PDB entry 7Z1L | electron microscopy, 2.80 A resolution | chains M and N of the 20 polymer chains in the assembly

Chain M:
Name: DNA-directed RNA polymerase III subunit RPC5
Source organism: Saccharomyces cerevisiae W303
UniProtKB: P36121 (RPC5_YEAST); numbering as in UniProt (aligned over 1-282)
Sequence (282 residues; row label = number of the first residue in the row):
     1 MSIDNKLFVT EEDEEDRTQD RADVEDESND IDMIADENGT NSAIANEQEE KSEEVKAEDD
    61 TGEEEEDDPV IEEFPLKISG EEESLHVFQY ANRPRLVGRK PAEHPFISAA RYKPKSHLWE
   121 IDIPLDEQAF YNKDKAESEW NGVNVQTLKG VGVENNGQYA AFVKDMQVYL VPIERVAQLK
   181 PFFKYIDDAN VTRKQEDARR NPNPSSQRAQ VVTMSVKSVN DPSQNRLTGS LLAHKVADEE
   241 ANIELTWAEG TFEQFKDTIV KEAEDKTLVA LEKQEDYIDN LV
Unresolved in the structure: 1-67, 204-222
UniProt features mapped onto this chain:
  - modified residue: T61 (Phosphothreonine)

Chain N:
Name: DNA-directed RNA polymerase III subunit RPC4
Source organism: Saccharomyces cerevisiae W303
UniProtKB: P25441 (RPC4_YEAST); residue numbers follow UniProt; this construct covers 1-422
Sequence (422 residues; each row starts with the number of its first residue):
     1 MSSNKGNGRL PSLKDSSSNG GGSAKPSLKF KPKAVARKSK EEREAAASKV KLEEESKRGN
    61 DKKHFNNKNK RVTGAGGQQR RMAKYLNNTH VISSGPLAAG NFVSEKGDLR RGFIKSEGSG
   121 SSLVQKGLET IDNGAESSEN EAEDDDNEGV ASKSKKKFNM GKEFEARNLI EDEDDGESEK
   181 SSDVDMDDEE WRSKRIEQLF PVRPVRVRHE DVETVKREIQ EALSEKPTRE PTPSVKTEPV
   241 GTGLQSYLEE RERQVNEKLA DLGLEKEFQS VDGKEAAAEL ELLNADHQHI LRKLKKMNNK
   301 PERFMVFQLP TRLPAFERPA VKEEKEDMET QASDPSKKKK NIKKKDTKDA LSTRELAGKV
   361 GSIRVHKSGK LSVKIGNVVM DIGKGAETTF LQDVIALSIA DDASSAELLG RVDGKIVVTP
   421 QI
Unresolved in the structure: 1-194, 228-272, 320-349
UniProt features mapped onto this chain:
  - motif: K25 to K29 (Nuclear localization signal)
  - modified residue: S137 (Phosphoserine), S138 (Phosphoserine), S178 (Phosphoserine), S182 (Phosphoserine), S224 (Phosphoserine), T228 (Phosphothreonine), T232 (Phosphothreonine)

How chain M and chain N interact:
Residue-residue contacts (154):
  D68(M) - H366(N)
  D68(M) - K367(N)
  P69(M) - H366(N)
  P69(M) - K367(N)  hydrogen bond (backbone-side chain)
  V70(M) - R364(N)
  V70(M) - V365(N)
  I71(M) - V365(N)  hydrogen bond (backbone-backbone)
  I71(M) - K367(N)
  E72(M) - R364(N)
  E72(M) - V365(N)  hydrogen bond (backbone-backbone)
  E73(M) - S362(N)
  E73(M) - I363(N)
  E73(M) - R364(N)
  F74(M) - L291(N)  hydrophobic
  F74(M) - S362(N)
  F74(M) - I363(N)  hydrogen bond (backbone-backbone)
  P75(M) - K359(N)
  P75(M) - G361(N)
  P75(M) - S362(N)
  L76(M) - F307(N)  hydrophobic
  L76(M) - K359(N)
  L76(M) - V360(N)  hydrogen bond (backbone-backbone)
  L76(M) - G361(N)  hydrogen bond (backbone-backbone)
  L76(M) - I363(N)  hydrophobic
  L76(M) - I375(N)  hydrophobic
  K77(M) - G358(N)
  K77(M) - K359(N)
  I78(M) - L356(N)
  I78(M) - A357(N)
  I78(M) - G358(N)  hydrogen bond (backbone-backbone)
  I78(M) - V360(N)  hydrophobic
  E81(M) - R354(N)
  E81(M) - L356(N)
  E81(M) - A357(N)
  E83(M) - L397(N)
  S84(M) - L397(N)  hydrogen bond (side chain-backbone)
  L85(M) - V394(N)  hydrophobic
  L85(M) - I395(N)
  L85(M) - A396(N)
  L85(M) - L409(N)  hydrophobic
  H86(M) - V394(N)
  H86(M) - I395(N)  hydrogen bond (backbone-backbone)
  H86(M) - L397(N)
  V87(M) - D393(N)
  V87(M) - V394(N)  hydrophobic
  F88(M) - Q392(N)
  F88(M) - D393(N)  hydrogen bond (backbone-backbone)
  F88(M) - I395(N)  hydrophobic
  Q89(M) - F390(N)
  Q89(M) - L391(N)
  Q89(M) - Q392(N)  hydrogen bond
  Y90(M) - F390(N)
  Y90(M) - L391(N)  hydrogen bond (backbone-backbone)
  Y90(M) - D393(N)  hydrogen bond
  R93(M) - Q198(N)
  R93(M) - F390(N)
  R93(M) - L391(N)  hydrogen bond (backbone-backbone)
  P94(M) - T389(N)
  P94(M) - L391(N)
  R95(M) - L223(N)
  R95(M) - T388(N)
  R95(M) - T389(N)  hydrogen bond (backbone-backbone)
  R95(M) - F390(N)
  R95(M) - L391(N)
  R95(M) - D413(N)  salt bridge
  L96(M) - L223(N)
  L96(M) - E225(N)
  R99(M) - E225(N)  salt bridge
  H104(M) - D393(N)  salt bridge
  H104(M) - L408(N)
  H104(M) - R411(N)
  P105(M) - L391(N)
  Y112(M) - L397(N)  hydrophobic
  Y112(M) - I399(N)  hydrophobic
  W119(M) - L397(N)  hydrophobic
  W119(M) - A406(N)  hydrophobic
  F130(M) - L199(N)  hydrophobic
  N156(M) - T311(N)
  G157(M) - F307(N)
  G157(M) - Q308(N)
  G157(M) - L309(N)  hydrogen bond (backbone-backbone)
  Q158(M) - V306(N)
  Q158(M) - F307(N)
  Q158(M) - Q308(N)
  Q158(M) - K415(N)  hydrogen bond
  Y159(M) - M305(N)
  Y159(M) - V306(N)
  Y159(M) - F307(N)  hydrogen bond (backbone-backbone)
  Y159(M) - L309(N)  hydrophobic
  Y159(M) - L313(N)
  A160(M) - F304(N)  hydrophobic
  A160(M) - M305(N)
  A161(M) - F304(N)
  A161(M) - M305(N)  hydrogen bond (backbone-backbone)
  A161(M) - F307(N)  hydrophobic
  F162(M) - R303(N)
  V163(M) - L294(N)  hydrophobic
  V163(M) - M297(N)  hydrophobic
  V163(M) - N298(N)
  V163(M) - N299(N)  hydrogen bond (backbone-backbone)
  K164(M) - N298(N)
  K164(M) - N299(N)
  D165(M) - N298(N)  hydrogen bond (backbone-side chain)
  D165(M) - N299(N)  hydrogen bond
  M166(M) - L294(N)
  M166(M) - N298(N)
  V168(M) - F307(N)  hydrophobic
  L170(M) - F307(N)  hydrophobic
  L170(M) - L309(N)  hydrophobic
  L245(M) - L397(N)  hydrophobic
  L245(M) - S404(N)
  L245(M) - A406(N)  hydrophobic
  T246(M) - S404(N)  hydrogen bond (backbone-backbone)
  T246(M) - S405(N)  hydrogen bond (backbone-side chain)
  T246(M) - A406(N)  hydrogen bond (backbone-backbone)
  W247(M) - I395(N)  hydrophobic
  W247(M) - A406(N)
  W247(M) - L408(N)  hydrophobic
  A248(M) - A406(N)
  A248(M) - E407(N)
  A248(M) - L408(N)  hydrogen bond (backbone-backbone)
  T251(M) - E407(N)
  F252(M) - P301(N)  hydrophobic
  F252(M) - E302(N)
  F252(M) - F304(N)  hydrophobic
  F252(M) - L409(N)
  E253(M) - P301(N)
  F255(M) - F304(N)  hydrophobic
  F255(M) - L409(N)  hydrophobic
  K266(M) - A357(N)
  K266(M) - G358(N)
  K266(M) - K359(N)
  L268(M) - F316(N)  hydrophobic
  L268(M) - A357(N)
  L268(M) - K359(N)
  V269(M) - F316(N)
  V269(M) - E317(N)
  A270(M) - F316(N)  hydrophobic
  A270(M) - G376(N)
  A270(M) - N377(N)
  L271(M) - A315(N)
  L271(M) - E317(N)
  E272(M) - R312(N)  salt bridge
  E272(M) - A315(N)  hydrogen bond (side chain-backbone)
  E272(M) - N377(N)  hydrogen bond (backbone-side chain)
  Q274(M) - N377(N)
  Q274(M) - V378(N)
  Y277(M) - P310(N)
  Y277(M) - R312(N)  hydrogen bond (side chain-backbone)
  Y277(M) - V378(N)  hydrophobic
  I278(M) - I422(N)  hydrophobic
  N280(M) - R312(N)  hydrogen bond
  L281(M) - R312(N)
  V282(M) - I422(N)  hydrophobic
Other interface residues (no listed pair), chain M (73 interface residues in all): V97, A129, I173, I243, E244, E249, G250, K256, A263, K273
Other interface residues (no listed pair), chain N (75 interface residues in all): S224, K295, K300, P314, A350, L351, V373, M380, V412, G414, P420, Q421

Overview:
73 residues of chain M face 75 of chain N across their interface, with 30 hydrogen bonds and 4 salt bridges.
Among the polar pairs are R95(M)-D413(N), R99(M)-E225(N) and H104(M)-D393(N).
Here chain M is DNA-directed RNA polymerase III subunit RPC5 and chain N is DNA-directed RNA polymerase III
subunit RPC4, both from Saccharomyces cerevisiae W303. Entry 7Z1L (Structure of yeast RNA Polymerase III
Pre-Termination Complex (PTC)) was determined by electron microscopy (same publication as 7Z1M, 7Z1N and
7Z1O).
